Entry 5TKK (X-ray diffraction, 1.55 A resolution); this record covers chains A and H of the 3 polymer chains in the assembly.

== Chain A ==
Name: HIV-1 fusion peptide residue 512-519
Chain sequence (8 residues; row label = number of the first residue in the row):
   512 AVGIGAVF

== Chain H ==
Name: mouse antibody vFP5.01 heavy chain
From: Mus musculus
Notes: antibody fragment or engineered binder
Chain sequence (222 residues; row label = number of the first residue in the row; note: 1 number in that range is skipped by the numbering (no residue carries it; nothing is unmodelled there); a row labelled like 82A-82C holds insertion residues (82A, then the next letters in order)):
     1 DVQLQESGPGLVKPSQSLSLTCSVTGYSITRAYYW
   35A N
    36 WIRQFPGNKLEWMGYILYDGRSDYNPSLKNRVSITRDTSKNQFFLKL
82A-82C NSV
    83 TAEDTARYYCTREGNYR
   101 AYWGQGTLVTVSAAKTTAPSVYPLAPVCGDTTGSSVTLGCLVKGYFPEPV
   151 TLTWNSGSLSSGVHTFPAVLQSDLYTLSSSVTVTSSTWPSQSITCNVAHP
   201 ASSTKVDKKIEPRVPIKPC
Not modelled in the structure: 1, 129-132, 216-219
Disulfides: Cys-22/Cys-92, Cys-140/Cys-195

== Chain A / chain H interface ==
Pairs across the interface - 20 pairs, chain A then chain H:
  Gly-514(A) with Tyr-34(H); Glu-95(H); Gly-96(H)
  Ile-515(A) with Glu-95(H); Gly-96(H); Asn-97(H), hydrogen bond (backbone-backbone); Tyr-98(H), hydrogen bond (backbone-backbone); Arg-99(H); Ala-101(H), hydrophobic
  Gly-516(A) with Tyr-98(H)
  Ala-517(A) with Tyr-34(H), hydrophobic; Gly-96(H); Asn-97(H), hydrogen bond (backbone-backbone)
  Val-518(A) with Asn-97(H)
  Phe-519(A) with Ala-32(H), hydrophobic; Tyr-33(H), hydrophobic; Tyr-34(H), hydrophobic; Tyr-53(H), hydrophobic; Gly-96(H); Asn-97(H), hydrogen bond (backbone-side chain)
Interface residues without a listed pair, chain A (7 interface residues in all): Val-513
Interface residues without a listed pair, chain H (11 interface residues in all): Leu-52
From the paper, about this interface:
  - epitope / paratope residues, chain A: Val-513(A), Ile-515(A)
  - interface residues, chain A: Val-513(A), Ile-515(A)

== Summary ==
The interface between chain A and chain H involves 7 residues on one side and 11 on the other; the contacts
include 4 hydrogen bonds. Polar pairs include Phe-519(A)/Asn-97(H), Ile-515(A)/Asn-97(H) and
Ile-515(A)/Tyr-98(H). From the paper: epitope/paratope residues Val-513(A) and Ile-515(A); interface residues
Val-513(A) and Ile-515(A).
Here chain A is HIV-1 fusion peptide residue 512-519 and chain H is mouse antibody vFP5.01 heavy chain (Mus
musculus). Entry 5TKK (Structure of mouse vaccination-elicited HIV neutralizing antibody vFP5.01 in complex
with HIV-1 fusion peptide residue 512-519) was determined by X-ray diffraction together with 5TKJ, 6CDE, 6CDI
and 6CDO from the same study.
